3PMA - chains A and B; structure by X-ray diffraction, 2.20 A resolution.

[Chain A]
Molecule: Thrombin light chain
From: Bos taurus
Notes: EC 3.4.21.5; fragment: Bovine Thrombin Light Chain residues 336-364
UniProtKB: P00735 (THRB_BOVIN); residues 1-14 here correspond to UniProt positions 339-352 (UniProt number = residue number + 338)
Chain sequence (29 residues; numbered 1 to 14 plus 15 insertion-coded residues; the number before each row is that of its first residue; a row labelled like 14A-14L holds insertion residues (14A, then the next letters in order)):
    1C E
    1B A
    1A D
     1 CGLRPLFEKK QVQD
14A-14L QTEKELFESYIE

[Chain B]
Molecule: Thrombin heavy chain
From: Bos taurus
Notes: EC 3.4.21.5
UniProtKB: P00735 (THRB_BOVIN); the construct lacks a stretch of the UniProt sequence and is renumbered around it, so the offset changes along the chain: 16-36 = UniProt 367-387; 37-60 = UniProt 389-412; 61-70 = UniProt 422-431; 79-97 = UniProt 441-459; 7 more segments
Chain sequence (259 residues; each row starts with the number of its first residue; note: 13 numbers in that range are skipped by the numbering (no residue carries them; nothing is unmodelled there); a row labelled like 60A-60I holds insertion residues (60A, then the next letters in order)):
    16 IVEGQDAEVG LSPWQVMLFR K
   36A S
    37 PQELLCGASL ISDRWVLTAA HCLL
60A-60I YPPWDKNFT
    61 VDDLLVRIGK
70A-70I HSRTRYERK
    79 VEKISMLDKI YIHPRYNWK
   97A E
    98 NLDRDIALLK LKRPIELSDY IHPVCLPDKQ TA
129A-129C AKL
   130 LHAGFKGRVT GWGNRRE
146A-146I TWTTSVAEV
   151 QPSVLQVVNL PLVERPVCKA STRIRITDNM FCAG
  184A Y
   185 KP
186A-186D GEGK
   187 RGDACEGDSG GPFVMKSP
204A-204B YN
   205 NRWYQMGIVS WGE
   219 GCD
  221A R
   222 DGKYGFYTHV FRLKKWIQKV IDRLGS
Disordered / not traced: 70A-70I, 146A-146I, 245-247
UniProt features mapped onto this chain:
  - region: Ala-183 to Val-200 (High affinity receptor-binding region which is also known as the TP508 peptide)
  - active site (Charge relay system): His-57, Asp-102, Ser-195
  - glycosylation: Asn-60G (N-linked (GlcNAc...) asparagine)
Disulfides: Cys-42/Cys-58, Cys-168/Cys-182, Cys-191/Cys-220
Bound ions: Na+: Arg-221A, Lys-224
Ligand contacts: 1,3,4,6-tetra-O-sulfo-beta-D-fructofuranose (YYJ): Asp-125, Lys-126, Phe-232, Lys-235, Lys-236, Gln-239
What the authors report for this chain:
  - binding site for 2,3,4,6-tetra-O-sulfonato-glucose: Lys-87, Lys-240, Arg-244

[How chain A and chain B interact]
Inter-chain disulfides: Cys-1(A)/Cys-122(B)
Residue-residue contacts (60; chain A residue first):
  Cys-1(A) with Pro-120(B); Val-121(B); Cys-122(B), disulfide; Arg-206(B), hydrogen bond (backbone-side chain)
  Asp-1A(A) with His-119(B), salt bridge; Arg-206(B)
  Ala-1B(A) with Arg-206(B), hydrogen bond (backbone-side chain)
  Glu-1C(A) with Asp-49(B); Pro-120(B)
  Gly-2(A) with Trp-29(B); Pro-120(B), hydrogen bond (backbone-backbone); Cys-122(B); Arg-206(B); Trp-207(B), hydrogen bond (backbone-backbone)
  Leu-3(A) with His-119(B), hydrogen bond (backbone-side chain); Asn-205(B); Arg-206(B)
  Arg-4(A) with Leu-26(B), hydrogen bond (side chain-backbone); Pro-28(B); Trp-29(B); Arg-137(B); Trp-207(B)
  Pro-5(A) with Ser-115(B); Asp-116(B)
  Leu-6(A) with Gly-25(B); Tyr-117(B), hydrophobic
  Phe-7(A) with Glu-23(B); Val-24(B); Gly-25(B); Leu-26(B)
  Glu-8(A) with Lys-202(B), salt bridge; Asn-205(B); Trp-207(B), hydrogen bond
  Asp-14(A) with Glu-23(B); Leu-26(B); Arg-137(B), salt bridge; Trp-207(B)
  Gln-14A(A) with Glu-23(B), hydrogen bond (backbone-side chain)
  Thr-14B(A) with Gln-20(B); Arg-137(B), hydrogen bond; Asn-159(B), hydrogen bond
  Glu-14C(A) with Arg-137(B); Lys-202(B), salt bridge; Trp-207(B)
  Glu-14E(A) with Lys-135(B), salt bridge; Asn-159(B), hydrogen bond; Tyr-184A(B), hydrogen bond; Lys-186D(B), salt bridge
  Leu-14F(A) with Lys-135(B); Gly-136(B); Asn-159(B); Trp-207(B), hydrophobic
  Phe-14G(A) with Lys-202(B)
  Ser-14I(A) with Gly-133(B); Phe-134(B); Lys-135(B), hydrogen bond (side chain-backbone)
  Tyr-14J(A) with Leu-129C(B); Phe-134(B); Lys-202(B), hydrogen bond (side chain-backbone); Pro-204(B), hydrophobic
Other interface residues (no listed pair), chain B (32 interface residues in all): Ser-48, Met-201, Asn-204B

[Overview]
20 residues of chain A face 32 of chain B across their interface; the contacts include 1 disulfide bond, 14
hydrogen bonds and 6 salt bridges. Polar pairs include Asp-1A(A)/His-119(B), Glu-8(A)/Lys-202(B) and
Glu-14E(A)/Lys-135(B). Bound to chain B: 1,3,4,6-tetra-O-sulfo-beta-D-fructofuranose. The paper reports a
binding site for 2,3,4,6-tetra-O-sulfonato-glucose at Lys-87(B), Lys-240(B) and Arg-244(B).
Here chain A is Thrombin light chain and chain B is Thrombin heavy chain, both from Bos taurus. Entry 3PMA
(2.2 Angstrom crystal structure of the complex between Bovine Thrombin and Sucrose Octasulfate) was determined
by X-ray diffraction together with 3PMB from the same study.
